Entry 3IPD (X-ray diffraction, 4.80 A resolution (low resolution: residue-level contacts below are approximate; hydrogen-bond / salt-bridge calls are withheld)); this record covers chains B and C of the 4 polymer chains in the assembly.

# Chain B
Protein: Syntaxin-1A
From: Rattus norvegicus
Notes: fragment: C-terminal fragment
UniProtKB: P32851 (STX1A_RAT); residue numbers follow UniProt; this construct covers 183-288
Amino-acid sequence (109 residues; row label = number of the first residue in the row):
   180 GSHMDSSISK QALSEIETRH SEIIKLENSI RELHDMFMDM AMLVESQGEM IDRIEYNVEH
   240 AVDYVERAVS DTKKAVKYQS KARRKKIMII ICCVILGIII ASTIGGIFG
Not modelled in the structure: 180-188, 287-288
Sequence notes: expression tag (180-182)
Swiss-Prot annotation at these positions:
  - site: Lys-253, Ala-254 (Microbial infection: Cleavage)
  - modified residue: Ser-188 (Phosphoserine)
  - cross-link (Glycyl lysine isopeptide (Lys-Gly)): Lys-252 (interchain with G-Cter in SUMO), Lys-253 (interchain with G-Cter in SUMO), Lys-256 (interchain with G-Cter in SUMO)
What the authors report for this chain:
  - mutagenesis - Y257A: decreased stability
  - mutagenesis - K256A, Q258A, K260A, R262A, R263A, K264A, K265A: unchanged stability

# Chain C
Protein: Synaptosomal-associated protein 25
From: Rattus norvegicus
Notes: fragment: N-terminal fragment
UniProtKB: P60881 (SNP25_RAT); numbering as in UniProt (aligned over 7-83)
Amino-acid sequence (80 residues; each row starts with the number of its first residue):
     4 GSHMRNELEE MQRRADQLAD ESLESTRRML QLVEESKDAG IRTLVMLDEQ GEQLDRVEEG
    64 MNHINQDMKE AEKNLKDLGK
Not modelled in the structure: 4-7, 83
Sequence notes: expression tag (4-6)

# Interface between chain B and chain C
Residue-residue contacts (44):
  Leu-192(B) / Met-14(C)
  His-199(B) / Leu-21(C)
  His-199(B) / Glu-24(C)
  His-199(B) / Ser-25(C)
  Ile-202(B) / Ser-25(C)
  Ile-202(B) / Ser-28(C)
  Ile-202(B) / Met-32(C)
  Glu-206(B) / Ser-28(C)
  Glu-206(B) / Arg-31(C)
  Glu-206(B) / Met-32(C)
  Ile-209(B) / Leu-35(C)
  Arg-210(B) / Arg-31(C)
  Arg-210(B) / Leu-35(C)
  His-213(B) / Leu-35(C)
  His-213(B) / Glu-38(C)
  His-213(B) / Ser-39(C)
  Phe-216(B) / Ser-39(C)
  Phe-216(B) / Ala-42(C)
  Phe-216(B) / Gly-43(C)
  Met-217(B) / Glu-38(C)
  Met-217(B) / Ala-42(C)
  Met-219(B) / Thr-46(C)
  Ala-220(B) / Ala-42(C)
  Ala-220(B) / Thr-46(C)
  Val-223(B) / Leu-50(C)
  Val-223(B) / Gln-53(C)
  Glu-224(B) / Met-49(C)
  Gly-227(B) / Gln-53(C)
  Ile-230(B) / Gln-56(C)
  Ile-230(B) / Leu-57(C)
  Asp-231(B) / Gln-56(C)
  Glu-234(B) / Gln-56(C)
  Glu-234(B) / Arg-59(C)
  Glu-238(B) / Arg-59(C)
  Ala-240(B) / Ile-67(C)
  Val-241(B) / Gly-63(C)
  Val-241(B) / Ile-67(C)
  Val-248(B) / Asp-70(C)
  Val-248(B) / Glu-73(C)
  Thr-251(B) / Asn-77(C)
  Ala-254(B) / Leu-81(C)
  Val-255(B) / Asn-77(C)
  Val-255(B) / Leu-81(C)
  Gln-258(B) / Leu-81(C)
Interface residues without a listed pair, chain B (32 interface residues in all): Ile-195, Leu-205, Leu-212, Ile-233, Val-237, Val-244, Lys-252
Interface residues without a listed pair, chain C (30 interface residues in all): Ala-18, Val-36, Arg-45, Val-60, Ala-74

# Summary
The interface between chain B and chain C involves 32 residues on one side and 30 on the other. From the
paper: Y257A of chain B reduces stability; K256A, Q258A and K260A of chain B, among others, leave stability
unchanged; 8 substitutions were tested in all.
Here chain B is Syntaxin-1A and chain C is Synaptosomal-associated protein 25, both from Rattus norvegicus.
Entry 3IPD (Helical extension of the neuronal SNARE complex into the membrane, spacegroup I 21 21 21) was
determined by X-ray diffraction, deposited together with 3HD7.
